6O1D - chains G and J of the 10 polymer chains in the assembly; structure by electron microscopy, 3.40 A resolution.

Chain G:
Protein: Histone H2A type 1-B/E
Organism: Homo sapiens
UniProt: P04908 (H2A1B_HUMAN); residues 0-129 here correspond to UniProt positions 1-130 (UniProt number = residue number + 1)
Amino-acid sequence (130 residues; each row starts with the number of its first residue; numbering starts at 0):
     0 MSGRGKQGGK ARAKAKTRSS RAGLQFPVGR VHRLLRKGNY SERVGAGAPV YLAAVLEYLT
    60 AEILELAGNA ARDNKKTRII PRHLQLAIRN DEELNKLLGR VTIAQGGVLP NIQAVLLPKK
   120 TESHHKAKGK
Not modelled in the structure: 0-8, 117-129

Chain J:
Molecule: 145-nt DNA strand
Sequence (145 nucleotides; row label = number of the first residue in the row):
     1 ATCAGGAAGT TCATATAAAA GGCAAACGGA AGCATTCTCA GAATATTCTT TGTGATGATG
    61 GAGTTTCACT CACAGAGCTG AACATGCCTT TTGATGGAGC AGTTTCCAAA TACACTTTTG
   121 GTAGAATCTG CAGGTGGATA TTGAT

Interface between chain G and chain J:
Residue-residue contacts (15; chain G residue first):
  Arg11(G) - DT116(J)  hydrogen bond to the base
  Arg11(G) - DT117(J)  hydrogen bond to the sugar
  Arg29(G) - DG121(J)  phosphate contact
  Arg29(G) - DT122(J)  salt bridge to the phosphate
  Arg42(G) - DT111(J)  sugar contact
  Arg42(G) - DA112(J)  phosphate contact
  Val43(G) - DT111(J)  sugar contact
  Val43(G) - DA112(J)  hydrogen bond to the phosphate
  Gly44(G) - DT111(J)  phosphate contact
  Ala45(G) - DT111(J)  hydrogen bond to the phosphate
  Lys75(G) - DC131(J)  phosphate contact
  Lys75(G) - DA132(J)  salt bridge to the phosphate
  Thr76(G) - DC131(J)  hydrogen bond to the phosphate
  Arg77(G) - DG130(J)  hydrogen bond to the sugar
  Arg77(G) - DC131(J)  hydrogen bond to the phosphate
Other interface residues (no listed pair), chain G (14 interface residues in all): Lys13, Ala14, Thr16, His31, Glu41
Other interface residues (no listed pair), chain J (11 interface residues in all): DT119, DG120

In short:
The interface between chain G and chain J involves 14 residues on one side and 11 on the other, with 7
hydrogen bonds and 2 salt bridges. Polar contacts include Arg11(G)-DT116(J), Arg11(G)-DT117(J) and
Arg77(G)-DG130(J).
Here chain G is Histone H2A type 1-B/E (Homo sapiens) and chain J is a 145-nt DNA strand. Entry 6O1D (Cryo-EM
structure of the centromeric nucleosome with native alpha satellite DNA) was determined by electron microscopy
(same publication as 6DZT, 6E0C and 6E0P).
